Entry 4TLV (X-ray diffraction, 1.90 A resolution); this record covers chain A.

# Chain A
Protein: ADP-ribosylating toxin CARDS
Organism: Mycoplasma pneumoniae
Notes: EC 2.4.2.-
Reference sequence: P75409 (CARDS_MYCPN); numbering as in UniProt; present here: 1-305, 308-591
Chain sequence (591 residues; row label = number of the first residue in the row; note: 2 numbers in that range are skipped by the numbering (no residue carries them; nothing is unmodelled there); numbers below 1 keep their minus sign (Gly-1 is residue -1)):
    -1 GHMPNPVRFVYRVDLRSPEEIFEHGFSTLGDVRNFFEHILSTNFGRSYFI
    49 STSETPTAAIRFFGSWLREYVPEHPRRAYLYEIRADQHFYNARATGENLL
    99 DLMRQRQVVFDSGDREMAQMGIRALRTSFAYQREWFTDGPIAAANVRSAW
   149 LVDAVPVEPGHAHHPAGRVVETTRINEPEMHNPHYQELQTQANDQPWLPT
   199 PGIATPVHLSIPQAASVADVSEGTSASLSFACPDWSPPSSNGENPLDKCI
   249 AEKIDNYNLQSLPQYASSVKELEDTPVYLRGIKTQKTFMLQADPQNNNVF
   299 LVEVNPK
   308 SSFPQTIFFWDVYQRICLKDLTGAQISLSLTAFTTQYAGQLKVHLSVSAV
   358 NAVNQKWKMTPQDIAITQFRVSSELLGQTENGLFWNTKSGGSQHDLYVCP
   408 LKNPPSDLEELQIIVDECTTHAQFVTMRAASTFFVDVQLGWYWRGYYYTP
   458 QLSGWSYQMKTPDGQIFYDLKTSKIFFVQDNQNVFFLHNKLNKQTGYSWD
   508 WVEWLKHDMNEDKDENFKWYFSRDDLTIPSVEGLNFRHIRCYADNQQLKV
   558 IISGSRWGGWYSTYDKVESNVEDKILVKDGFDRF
Disordered / not traced: -1 to 0, 237-241, 304-305
Disulfides: Cys230-Cys247
Sequence notes: expression tag (-1 to 0)
UniProt features mapped onto this chain:
  - motif: Lys268 to Asp272 (KELED motif, involved in host ER trafficking, solvent exposed in the crystal structure)
  - natural variant: Leu38 (L38P: In strain: S1 / subtype 2), Asp245 (D245G: In strain: L2), Ser308 (S308P: In strain: S1 / subtype 2), Ile371 (I371S: In strain: S1 / subtype 2, L2 and 2 more), Phe391 (F391S: In strain: S1 / subtype 2), Trp392 (W392R: In strain: RJL1)
  - mutagenesis: Arg10 (R10A: Loss of ADP-ribosylating activity. No change in binding to HeLa cells), His36 (H36A: Loss of ADP-ribosylating activity. No change in binding to HeLa cells), Glu132 (E132A: Reduces ADP-ribosylation activity. Unable to elicit vacuolization in CHO cells at 5 ug/ml. Loss of ADP-ribosylating activity. No change in binding to HeLa cells ...), Cys230 (C230S: Still has ADPR activity in vivo, no longer vacuolates HeLa cells. Binds to and is internalized by HeLa cells. Not processed in HeLa cells, increased susceptibility of mART domain to protease), Cys247 (C247S: Still has ADPR activity in vivo, no longer vacuolates HeLa cells. Protein is prone to increased proteolysis), Glu269 to Glu271 (Altered host intracellular trafficking, does not reach the endoplasmic reticulum by retrograde transport, does not induce IL-1 beta release or vacuolization in host cells, no change in in vitro ...), Glu269 (E269A: No change in host intracellular trafficking), Glu271 (E271A: No change in host intracellular trafficking), Asp551 to Phe591 (Not internalized by HeLa cells), Tyr571 to Phe591 (No longer binds to HeLa cells, is not internalized)
From the paper describing this entry:
  - catalytic residues: Arg10, Ser49, Thr50, Ser51, Glu132 (by similarity / conservation)
  - contacts within the chain: Glu52-Arg590, Arg131-Phe591
  - conformationally variable residues (order/disorder transition): Ser237 to Glu241

# In short
From UniProt: 8 mutagenesis sites. From the paper: catalytic residues Arg10, Ser49 and Thr50 among others;
conformational variability at Ser237.
Chain A is ADP-ribosylating toxin CARDS (Mycoplasma pneumoniae); the structure, Cards toxin, nicked, was
determined by X-ray diffraction together with 4TLW from the same study.
